Entry 9EUH (electron microscopy, 4.40 A resolution (low resolution: residue-level contacts below are approximate; hydrogen-bond / salt-bridge calls are withheld)); this record covers chains J and K of the 15 polymer chains in the assembly.

Chain J:
Protein: TmpF
Organism: Staphylococcus phage 812
UniProt: A0A0U1WGD3 (A0A0U1WGD3_9CAUD); numbering as in UniProt (aligned over 1-1019)
Amino-acid sequence (1019 residues; each row starts with the number of its first residue):
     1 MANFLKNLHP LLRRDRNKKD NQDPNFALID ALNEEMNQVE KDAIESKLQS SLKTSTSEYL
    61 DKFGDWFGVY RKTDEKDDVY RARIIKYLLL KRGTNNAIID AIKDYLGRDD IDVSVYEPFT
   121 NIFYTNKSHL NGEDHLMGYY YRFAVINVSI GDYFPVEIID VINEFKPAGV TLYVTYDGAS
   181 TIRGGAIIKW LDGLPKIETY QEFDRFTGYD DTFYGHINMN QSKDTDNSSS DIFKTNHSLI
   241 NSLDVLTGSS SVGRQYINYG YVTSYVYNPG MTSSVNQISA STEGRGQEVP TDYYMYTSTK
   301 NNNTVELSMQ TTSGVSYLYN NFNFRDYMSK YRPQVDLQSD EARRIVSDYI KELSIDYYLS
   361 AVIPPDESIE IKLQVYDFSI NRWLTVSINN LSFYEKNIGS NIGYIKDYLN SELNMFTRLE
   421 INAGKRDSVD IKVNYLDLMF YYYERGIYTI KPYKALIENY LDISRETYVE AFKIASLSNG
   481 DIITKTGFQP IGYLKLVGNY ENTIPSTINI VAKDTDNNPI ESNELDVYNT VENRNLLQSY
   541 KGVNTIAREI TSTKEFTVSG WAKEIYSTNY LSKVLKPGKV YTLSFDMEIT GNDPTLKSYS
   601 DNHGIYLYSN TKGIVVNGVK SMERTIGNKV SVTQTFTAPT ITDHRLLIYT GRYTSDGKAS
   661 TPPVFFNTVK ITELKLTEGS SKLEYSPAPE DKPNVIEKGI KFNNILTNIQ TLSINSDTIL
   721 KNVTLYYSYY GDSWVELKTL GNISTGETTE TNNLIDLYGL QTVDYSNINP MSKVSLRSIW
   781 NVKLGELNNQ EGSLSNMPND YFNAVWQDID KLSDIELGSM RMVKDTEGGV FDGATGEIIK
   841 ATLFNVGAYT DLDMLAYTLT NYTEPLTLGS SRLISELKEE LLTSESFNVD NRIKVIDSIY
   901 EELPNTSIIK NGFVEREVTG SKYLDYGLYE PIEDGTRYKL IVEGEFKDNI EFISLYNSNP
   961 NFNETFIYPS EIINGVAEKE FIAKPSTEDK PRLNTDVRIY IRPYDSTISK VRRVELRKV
Disordered / not traced: 1, 107-1019

Chain K:
Protein: Baseplate component
Organism: Staphylococcus phage 812
UniProt: A0A0U1WF63 (A0A0U1WF63_9CAUD); residue numbers follow UniProt; this construct covers 1-348
Amino-acid sequence (348 residues; row label = number of the first residue in the row):
     1 MKTRKLTNIL SKLIDKTMAG TSKITDFTPG SASRSLLEAV SLEIEQFYIL TKENIDWGIQ
    61 EGIIEAFDFQ KRQSKRAYGD VTIQFYQPLD MRMYIPAGTT FTSTRQEYPQ QFETLVDYYA
   121 EPDSTEIVVE VYCKETGVAG NVPEGTINTI ASGSSLIRSV NNEYSFNTGT KEESQEDFKR
   181 RFHSFVESRG RATNKSVRYG ALQIPDVEGV YVYEETGHIT VFAHDRNGNL SDTLKEDIID
   241 ALQDYRPSGI MLDVTGVEKE EVNVSATVTI SNKSRIGDTL QKHIESVIRS YLNNLKTSDD
   301 LIITDLIQAI MNIDDVLIYD VSFDNLDENI IVPPQGIIRA GEIKVELK
Disordered / not traced: 1

How chain J and chain K interact:
Pairs across the interface (35):
  Ala2(J) with Gln46(K)
  Asn3(J) with Glu43(K)
  Phe4(J) with Leu36(K); Ala39(K); Glu43(K)
  Asn7(J) with Glu43(K)
  His9(J) with Ser35(K)
  Leu32(J) with Leu36(K)
  Met36(J) with Glu43(K); Phe47(K)
  Val39(J) with Phe47(K)
  Glu40(J) with Phe47(K)
  Ala43(J) with Leu50(K); Asn54(K)
  Ile44(J) with Leu50(K)
  Lys47(J) with Asn54(K); Trp57(K)
  Ser51(J) with Gly62(K); Glu65(K)
  Leu52(J) with Gly62(K); Ala66(K)
  Lys53(J) with Glu65(K); Ala66(K)
  Phe63(J) with Ile63(K)
  Leu88(J) with Phe67(K)
  Leu89(J) with Arg189(K)
  Lys91(J) with Arg191(K); Asp244(K)
  Gly93(J) with Ser248(K)
  Thr94(J) with Arg191(K); Asp244(K); Ser248(K)
  Asn95(J) with Ser248(K)
  Asn96(J) with Asp244(K)
  Ile98(J) with Ser248(K)
Also at the interface, not in a pair above, chain J (27 interface residues in all): Leu8, Ser50, Phe67
Also at the interface, not in a pair above, chain K (25 interface residues in all): Gly30, Thr51, Ile55, Gly58, Phe185, Gln243, Pro247

Overview:
27 residues of chain J and 25 residues of chain K are in contact.
Here chain J is TmpF and chain K is Baseplate component, both from Staphylococcus phage 812. Entry 9EUH
(Cryo-EM structure of Staphylococcus aureus bacteriophage phi812 baseplate in the pre-contraction state -
core, and wedge ...) was determined by electron microscopy.
